PDB entry 8JAX | electron microscopy, 3.27 A resolution | chains O and Q of the 24 polymer chains in the assembly

# Chain O (and Q)
Name: Bacterioferritin
From: Streptomyces coelicolor
Notes: EC 1.16.3.1; chain Q of this document is another copy of the same molecule, construct and numbering; everything in this record applies to it too
UniProt: Q9S2N0 (BFR_STRCO); residues 1-162 here = UniProt positions 1-162
Sequence (162 residues; each row starts with the number of its first residue):
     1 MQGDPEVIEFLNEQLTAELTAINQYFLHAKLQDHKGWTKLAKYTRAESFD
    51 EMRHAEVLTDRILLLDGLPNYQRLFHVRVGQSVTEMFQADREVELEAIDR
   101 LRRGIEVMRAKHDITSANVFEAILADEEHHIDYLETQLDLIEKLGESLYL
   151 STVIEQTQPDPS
Metal / ion sites: Fe2+: Glu18, Glu51, Glu94, Glu127
Residues lining bound ligands: heme (HEM): Leu19, Ile22, Asn23, Phe26, Arg45, Phe49, Met52, Glu56
Curated features (UniProtKB/Swiss-Prot):
  - binding site (Fe cation): Glu18, Glu51, His54, Glu94, Glu127, His130
  - binding site (heme b): Met52
What the authors report for this chain:
  - mutagenesis - K42A: decreased binding to Fe ion

# How chain O and chain Q interact
Contacting residue pairs (16; chain O residue first):
  His34(O) - Asp132(Q)
  His34(O) - Thr136(Q)
  Lys35(O) - Thr136(Q)  hydrogen bond (backbone-side chain)
  Ser147(O) - Leu144(Q)
  Leu150(O) - Lys143(Q)
  Leu150(O) - Leu144(Q)  hydrophobic
  Ser151(O) - Leu144(Q)
  Ile154(O) - Leu140(Q)  hydrophobic
  Gln156(O) - Lys39(Q)
  Gln156(O) - Tyr149(Q)  hydrogen bond
  Gln156(O) - Thr152(Q)  hydrogen bond
  Gln156(O) - Val153(Q)
  Thr157(O) - Lys39(Q)
  Gln158(O) - Lys39(Q)
  Gln158(O) - Leu40(Q)
  Gln158(O) - Tyr43(Q)
Also at the interface, not in a pair above, chain O (12 interface residues in all): Gly36, Glu146, Asp160
Also at the interface, not in a pair above, chain Q (15 interface residues in all): Ala46, Tyr133, Gln137, Leu148

# In short
12 residues of chain O face 15 of chain Q across their interface; the contacts include 3 hydrogen bonds. Polar
contacts include Lys35(O)-Thr136(Q), Gln156(O)-Tyr149(Q) and Gln156(O)-Thr152(Q). Ligands of chain O: heme.
UniProt lists 6 Fe cation-binding residues and heme b-binding residue Met52(O) on chain O. From the paper:
K42A of chain O reduces binding to Fe ion.
Chain O and chain Q are both Bacterioferritin (Streptomyces coelicolor); the structure, Cryo-EM structure of
Holo form of ScBfr with O symmetry, was determined by electron microscopy together with 8JB0, 7Y6F, 7Y6G, 7Y6P
and 5XX9 from the same study.
